Entry 8JT7 (electron microscopy, 2.34 A resolution); this record covers chain A.

Chain A:
Molecule: Amine oxidoreductase
Source organism: Pseudomonas sp
Notes: fragment: initiation methionine (1A), his-tags (2-7A)
Chain sequence (596 residues; row label = number of the first residue in the row):
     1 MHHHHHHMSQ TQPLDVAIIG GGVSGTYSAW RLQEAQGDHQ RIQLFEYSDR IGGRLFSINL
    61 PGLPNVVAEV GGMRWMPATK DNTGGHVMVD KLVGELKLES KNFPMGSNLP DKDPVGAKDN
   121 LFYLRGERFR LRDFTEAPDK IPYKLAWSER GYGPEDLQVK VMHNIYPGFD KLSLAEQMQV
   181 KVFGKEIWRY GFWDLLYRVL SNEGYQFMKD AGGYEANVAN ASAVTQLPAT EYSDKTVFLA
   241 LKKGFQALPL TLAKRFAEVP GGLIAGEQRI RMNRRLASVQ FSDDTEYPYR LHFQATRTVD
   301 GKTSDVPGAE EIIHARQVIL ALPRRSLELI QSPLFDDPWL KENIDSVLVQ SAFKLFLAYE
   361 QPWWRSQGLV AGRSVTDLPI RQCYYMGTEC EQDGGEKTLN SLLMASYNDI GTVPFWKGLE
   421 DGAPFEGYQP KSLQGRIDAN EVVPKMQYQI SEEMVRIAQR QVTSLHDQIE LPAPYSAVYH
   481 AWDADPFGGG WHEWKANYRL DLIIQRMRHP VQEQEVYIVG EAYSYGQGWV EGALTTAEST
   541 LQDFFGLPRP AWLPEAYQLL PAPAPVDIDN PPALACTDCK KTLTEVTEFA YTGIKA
Unresolved in the structure: 1-12, 213-215, 595-596
Small-molecule neighbours: FAD (flavin-adenine dinucleotide): Ile19, Gly20, Gly21, Gly22, Val23, Ser24, Gly25, Phe45, Glu46, Tyr47, Gly52, Gly53, Arg54, Leu55, Val70, Gly71, Gly72, Met73, Arg74, Phe245, Arg274, Arg275, Leu276, Ala321, Leu322, Pro323, Ser326, Ile330, Ala352, Lys354, Trp482, Pro486, Phe487, Gly490, Trp491, Gly520, Glu521, Gly528, Trp529, Val530, Ala533
Reported in the primary citation:
  - self-association interface (contacts with another copy of this molecule); pairs are residue here / residue on that copy: Cys390-Cys579 (disulfide), Cys390, Cys579
  - conformationally variable residues (order/disorder transition): Gly213 to Glu215
  - specificity-determining residues: Glu493
  - mutagenesis - E493A: increased catalytic activity on L-arginine
  - mutagenesis - E493A (6.1-fold): increased catalytic activity on L-lysine
  - mutagenesis - E493A: increased catalytic activity on L-phenylalanine
  - mutagenesis - Q350E: decreased catalytic activity on L-arginine
  - mutagenesis - Q350E: decreased catalytic activity on L-lysine

Overview:
Bound to chain A: flavin-adenine dinucleotide. From the paper: E493A increases catalytic activity on
L-arginine; the specificity determinant Glu493.
Chain A is Amine oxidoreductase (Pseudomonas sp); the structure, Structure of arginine oxidase from
Pseudomonas sp. TRU 7192, was determined by electron microscopy (same publication as 8T8A).
